6BR1 - chains B and E of the 6 polymer chains in the assembly; structure by X-ray diffraction, 2.30 A resolution.

[Chain B]
Protein: Tubulin beta-2B chain
Organism: Sus scrofa
UniProt: A0A287AGU7 (A0A287AGU7_PIG); numbering as in UniProt (aligned over 1-445)
Chain sequence (445 residues; numbered 1 to 445; the number before each row is that of its first residue):
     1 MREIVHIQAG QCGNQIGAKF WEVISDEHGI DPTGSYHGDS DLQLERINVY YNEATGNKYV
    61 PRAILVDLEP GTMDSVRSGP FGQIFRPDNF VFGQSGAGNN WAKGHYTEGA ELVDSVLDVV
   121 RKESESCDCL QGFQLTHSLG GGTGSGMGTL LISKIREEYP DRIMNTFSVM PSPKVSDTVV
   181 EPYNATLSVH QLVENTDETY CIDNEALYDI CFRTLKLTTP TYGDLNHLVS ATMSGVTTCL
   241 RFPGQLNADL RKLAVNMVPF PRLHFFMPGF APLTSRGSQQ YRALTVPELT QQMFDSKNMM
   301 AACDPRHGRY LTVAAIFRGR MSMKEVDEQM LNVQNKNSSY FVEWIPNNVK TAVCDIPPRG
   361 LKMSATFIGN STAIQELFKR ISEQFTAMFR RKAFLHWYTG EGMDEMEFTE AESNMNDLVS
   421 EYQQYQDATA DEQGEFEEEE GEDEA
Not modelled in the structure: 1, 429-445
Ion coordination: Mg2+: Q11 (together with GDP)
Small-molecule neighbours:
  - E3Y (2-chloro-4-(6-methoxy-3,4-dihydroquinolin-1(2H)-yl)pyrido[2,3-d]pyrimidine): C239, L240, L246, A248, D249, K252, L253, N256, M257, T312, V313, A314, A315, N348, K350, T351, A352
  - GDP (guanosine-5'-diphosphate): G10, Q11, C12, Q15, I16, D67, A97, N99, S138, G140, G141, G142, T143, G144, S145, V169, P171, V175, D177, E181, N204, L207, Y222, L225, N226
From the paper describing this entry:
  - binding site for E3Y: V236, C239, L240, L246, N256, M257, A314, K350
  - conformationally variable residues (loop rearrangement): F242 to D249

[Chain E]
Protein: Stathmin-4
Organism: Homo sapiens
UniProt: Q9H169 (STMN4_HUMAN); residues 5-145 here correspond to UniProt positions 49-189 (UniProt number = residue number + 44)
Chain sequence (143 residues; row label = number of the first residue in the row):
     3 MADMEVIELN KCTSGQSFEV ILKPPSFDGV PEFNASLPRR RDPSLEEIQK KLEAAEERRK
    63 YQEAELLKHL AEKREHEREV IQKAIEENNN FIKMAKEKLA QKMESNKENR EAHLAAMLER
   123 LQEKDKHAEE VRKNKELKEE ASR
Not modelled in the structure: 3-5, 29-43, 142-145
Sequence notes: expression tag (3-4)
UniProt features mapped onto this chain:
  - modified residue: S46 (Phosphoserine)

[Chain B / chain E interface]
Pairs across the interface (27):
  H105(B) - K75(E)  hydrogen bond
  Y106(B) - H78(E)  hydrogen bond
  Y106(B) - E79(E)
  Y106(B) - V82(E)  hydrophobic
  Y106(B) - I83(E)
  L150(B) - E79(E)
  S153(B) - L72(E)
  S153(B) - K75(E)
  S153(B) - R76(E)  hydrogen bond
  K154(B) - R76(E)
  K154(B) - E79(E)  salt bridge
  R156(B) - L68(E)
  E157(B) - L69(E)
  E157(B) - L72(E)
  E157(B) - R76(E)  salt bridge
  P160(B) - E65(E)
  P160(B) - L68(E)  hydrophobic
  Q191(B) - K75(E)
  T399(B) - E89(E)
  E401(B) - V82(E)
  E401(B) - A86(E)
  G402(B) - V82(E)
  G402(B) - K85(E)
  G402(B) - A86(E)
  M403(B) - V82(E)
  D404(B) - K85(E)  salt bridge
  E407(B) - H78(E)  salt bridge
Also at the interface, not in a pair above, chain B (17 interface residues in all): T107, G400

[Summary]
Chain B and chain E form an interface of 17 and 13 residues respectively, with 3 hydrogen bonds and 4 salt
bridges. Among the polar pairs are K154(B)-E79(E), E157(B)-R76(E) and D404(B)-K85(E). From the paper: a
binding site for E3Y at V236(B), C239(B) and L240(B) among others; conformational variability at F242(B).
Here chain B is Tubulin beta-2B chain (Sus scrofa) and chain E is Stathmin-4 (Homo sapiens). Entry 6BR1
(Tubulin-RB3_SLD-TTL in complex with heterocyclic pyrimidine compound 4a) was determined by X-ray diffraction
together with 6BRF, 6BRY and 6BS2 from the same study.
